PDB entry 7TMM | electron microscopy, 3.50 A resolution | chains D and E of the 16 polymer chains in the assembly

Chain D:
Molecule: Vacuolar proton pump subunit B
Source organism: Saccharomyces cerevisiae
Reference sequence: A0A6A5Q585 (A0A6A5Q585_YEASX); numbering as in UniProt (aligned over 1-517)
Amino-acid sequence (517 residues; numbered 1 to 517; the number before each row is that of its first residue):
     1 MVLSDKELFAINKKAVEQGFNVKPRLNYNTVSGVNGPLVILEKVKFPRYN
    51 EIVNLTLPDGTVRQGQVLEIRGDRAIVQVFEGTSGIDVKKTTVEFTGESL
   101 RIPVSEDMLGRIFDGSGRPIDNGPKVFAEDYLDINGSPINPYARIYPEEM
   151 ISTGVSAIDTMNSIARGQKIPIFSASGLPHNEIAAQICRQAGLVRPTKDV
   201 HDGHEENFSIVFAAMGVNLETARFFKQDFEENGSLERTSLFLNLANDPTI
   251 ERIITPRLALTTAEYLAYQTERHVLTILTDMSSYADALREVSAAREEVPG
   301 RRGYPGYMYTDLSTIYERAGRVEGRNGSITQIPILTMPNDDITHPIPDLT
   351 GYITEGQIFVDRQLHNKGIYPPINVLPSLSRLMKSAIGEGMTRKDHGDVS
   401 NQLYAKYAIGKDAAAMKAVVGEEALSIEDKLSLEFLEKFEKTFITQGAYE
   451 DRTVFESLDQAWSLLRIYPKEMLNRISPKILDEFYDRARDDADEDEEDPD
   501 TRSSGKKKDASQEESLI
Disordered / not traced: 1-14, 195-206, 486-517

Chain E:
Molecule: H(+)-transporting two-sector ATPase
Source organism: Saccharomyces cerevisiae
Notes: EC 7.1.2.2
Reference sequence: A0A6L0YX77 (A0A6L0YX77_YEASX); residues 0-616 here correspond to UniProt positions 1-617 (UniProt number = residue number + 1)
Amino-acid sequence (639 residues; row label = number of the first residue in the row; numbering starts at 0):
     0 MAGAIENARKEIKRISLEDHAESEYGAIYSVSGPVVIAENMIGCAMYELV
    50 KVGHDNLVGEVIRIDGDKATIQVYEETAGLTVGDPVLRTGKPLSVELGPG
   100 LMETIYDGIQRPLKAIKEESQSIYIPRGIDTPALDRTIKWQFTPGKFQVG
   150 DHISGGDIYGSVFENSLISSHKILLPPRSRGTITWIAPAGEYTLDEKILE
   200 VEFDGKKSDFTLYHTWPVRVPRPVTEKLSADYPLLTGQRVLDALFPCVQG
   250 GTTCIPGAFGCGKTVISQSLSKYSNSDAIIYVGCGERGNEMAEVLMEFPE
   300 LYTEMSGTKEPIMKRTTLVANTSNMPVAAREASIYTGITLAEYFRDQGKN
   350 VSMIADSSSRWAEALREISGRLGEMPADQGFPAYLGAKLASFYERAGKAV
   400 ALGSPDRTGSVSIVAAVSPAGGDFSDPVTTATLGITQVFWGLDKKLAQRK
   450 HFPSINTSVSYSKYTNVLNKFYDSNYPEFPVLRDRMKEILSNAEELEQVV
   500 QLVGKSALSDSDKITLDVATLIKEDFLQQNGYSTYDAFCPIWKTFDMMRA
   550 FISYHDEAQKAVANGANWSKLADSTGDVKHAVSSSKFFEPSRGEKEVHGE
   600 FEKLLSTMQERFAESTDDYKDHDGDYKDHDIDYKDDDDK
Disordered / not traced: 0-23, 256-263, 418-423, 614-638
Sequence notes: expression tag (617-638)

Interface between chain D and chain E:
Residue-residue contacts (52; chain D residue first):
  S32(D) - D64(E)
  S32(D) - G65(E)  hydrogen bond (backbone-backbone)
  G33(D) - I63(E)
  G33(D) - D64(E)
  V34(D) - M45(E)  hydrophobic
  V34(D) - I63(E)  hydrogen bond (backbone-backbone)
  N35(D) - R62(E)
  G36(D) - M45(E)
  T83(D) - M45(E)
  S84(D) - Y46(E)
  G85(D) - M45(E)
  I86(D) - C43(E)
  I86(D) - A44(E)
  I86(D) - M45(E)  hydrogen bond (backbone-backbone)
  D87(D) - C43(E)
  V88(D) - C43(E)
  V88(D) - I63(E)  hydrophobic
  K89(D) - G42(E)
  S176(D) - L432(E)
  G177(D) - Y460(E)
  G177(D) - K462(E)
  N218(D) - I434(E)
  L219(D) - K226(E)
  T221(D) - Q436(E)  hydrogen bond
  R223(D) - L227(E)  hydrogen bond (side chain-backbone)
  R223(D) - S228(E)
  A245(D) - A389(E)
  A245(D) - I434(E)  hydrophobic
  N246(D) - E393(E)
  T249(D) - A386(E)
  R289(D) - A376(E)
  R289(D) - A382(E)
  E290(D) - A382(E)
  A293(D) - M374(E)
  A293(D) - A382(E)  hydrophobic
  E296(D) - M374(E)
  E297(D) - M374(E)
  P299(D) - P375(E)
  R302(D) - D377(E)
  G303(D) - D377(E)
  P338(D) - T429(E)
  R362(D) - S457(E)
  N366(D) - S457(E)  hydrogen bond (side chain-backbone)
  N366(D) - K486(E)
  N366(D) - E487(E)
  K367(D) - E487(E)
  K367(D) - S490(E)
  A418(D) - L495(E)  hydrophobic
  A418(D) - V498(E)  hydrophobic
  A418(D) - L507(E)
  V419(D) - V502(E)  hydrophobic
  G421(D) - A506(E)
Other interface residues (no listed pair), chain D (44 interface residues in all): L178, P179, G216, E220, V298, A415, K417, E422
Other interface residues (no listed pair), chain E (39 interface residues in all): G433, T456, V458, S508

Summary:
44 residues of chain D and 39 residues of chain E are in contact, with 6 hydrogen bonds. Polar pairs include
T221(D)-Q436(E), R223(D)-L227(E) and N366(D)-S457(E).
Here chain D is Vacuolar proton pump subunit B and chain E is H(+)-transporting two-sector ATPase, both from
Saccharomyces cerevisiae. Entry 7TMM (Complete V1 Complex from Saccharomyces cerevisiae) was determined by
electron microscopy (same publication as 7TMO, 7TMP, 7TMQ, 7TMR, 7TMS and 7TMT).
